Entry 8JC0 (electron microscopy, 3.40 A resolution); this record covers chains b and m of the 8 polymer chains in the assembly.

Chain b:
Molecule: T-cell surface glycoprotein CD3 zeta chain
Source organism: Homo sapiens
UniProt: P20963 (CD3Z_HUMAN); residues 1-164 here = UniProt positions 1-164
Amino-acid sequence (195 residues; each row starts with the number of its first residue):
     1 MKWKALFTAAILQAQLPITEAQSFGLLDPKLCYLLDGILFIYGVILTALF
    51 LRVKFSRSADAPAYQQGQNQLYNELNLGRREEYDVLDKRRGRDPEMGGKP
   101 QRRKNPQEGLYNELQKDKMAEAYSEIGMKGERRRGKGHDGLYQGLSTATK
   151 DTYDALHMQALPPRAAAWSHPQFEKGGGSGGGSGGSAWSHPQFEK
Disordered / not traced: 1-26, 55-195
Sequence notes: expression tag (165-195)
Swiss-Prot annotation at these positions:
  - modified residue: Ser58 (Phosphoserine), Tyr64 (Phosphotyrosine), Tyr72 (Phosphotyrosine), Tyr83 (Phosphotyrosine), Tyr111 (Phosphotyrosine), Tyr123 (Phosphotyrosine), Tyr142 (Phosphotyrosine), Tyr153 (Phosphotyrosine)

Chain m:
Molecule: T cell receptor delta variable 2, T cell receptor delta constant
Source organism: Homo sapiens
UniProt: chimeric construct of A0JD36, B7Z8K6: residues 18-113 from A0JD36 (TRDV2_HUMAN) positions 20-115 (UniProt number = residue number + 2); residues 138-290 from B7Z8K6 positions 1-153 (UniProt number = residue number - 137)
Amino-acid sequence (310 residues; row label = number of the first residue in the row; numbers below 1 keep their minus sign (Met-19 is residue -19)):
   -19 MDMRVPAQLLGLLLLWLSGARCMDYKDDDDKGGSETGAIELVPEHQTVPV
    31 SIGVPATLRCSMKGEAIGNYYINWYRKTQGNTMTFIYREKDIYGPGFKDN
    81 FQGDIDIAKNLAVLKILAPSERDEGSYYCACDTLGMGGEYTDKLIFGKGT
   131 RVTVEPRSQPHTKPSVFVMKNGTNVACLVKEFYPKDIRINLVSSKKITEF
   181 DPAIVISPSGKYNAVKLGKYEDSNSVTCSVQHDNKTVHSTDFEVKTDSTD
   231 HVKPKETENTKQPSKSCHKPKAIVHTEKVNMMSLTVLGLRMLFAKTVAVN
   281 FLLTAKLFFL
Disordered / not traced: -19 to 255, 290
Sequence notes: initiating methionine (-19); expression tag (-18 to 17); linker (114-137)
Swiss-Prot annotation at these positions:
  - glycosylation (N-linked (GlcNAc...) asparagine): Asn151, Asn214

Chain b / chain m interface:
Pairs across the interface (8; chain b residue first):
  Tyr33(b) with Val266(m); Arg270(m)
  Asp36(b) with Arg270(m), salt bridge
  Phe40(b) with Ala274(m), hydrophobic; Val277(m), hydrophobic
  Thr47(b) with Phe281(m)
  Leu51(b) with Phe281(m), hydrophobic
  Lys54(b) with Phe289(m)
Other interface residues (no listed pair), chain b (9 interface residues in all): Cys32, Val44, Ala48
Other interface residues (no listed pair), chain m (8 interface residues in all): Phe273, Ala285

In short:
Chain b and chain m form an interface of 9 and 8 residues respectively, with 1 salt bridge. Its one
salt-bridged contact is Asp36(b)-Arg270(m).
Chain b is T-cell surface glycoprotein CD3 zeta chain and chain m is T cell receptor delta variable 2, T cell
receptor delta constant, both from Homo sapiens; the structure, V gamma9 V delta2 TCR and CD3 complex in LMNG,
was determined by electron microscopy, deposited together with 8JBV, 8JCB, 8WXE, 8WY0, 8WYI and 8YC0.
